PDB entry 9DRT | X-ray diffraction, 2.51 A resolution | chains B and D of the 6 polymer chains in the assembly

== Chain B ==
Protein: Phenylalanine--tRNA ligase beta subunit
Organism: Mycobacterium tuberculosis H37Rv
Notes: EC 6.1.1.20
Reference sequence: P9WFU1 (SYFB_MYCTU); residues 1-831 here = UniProt positions 1-831
Amino-acid sequence (835 residues; numbered -3 to 831; the number before each row is that of its first residue; numbers below 1 keep their minus sign (Gln-3 is residue -3)):
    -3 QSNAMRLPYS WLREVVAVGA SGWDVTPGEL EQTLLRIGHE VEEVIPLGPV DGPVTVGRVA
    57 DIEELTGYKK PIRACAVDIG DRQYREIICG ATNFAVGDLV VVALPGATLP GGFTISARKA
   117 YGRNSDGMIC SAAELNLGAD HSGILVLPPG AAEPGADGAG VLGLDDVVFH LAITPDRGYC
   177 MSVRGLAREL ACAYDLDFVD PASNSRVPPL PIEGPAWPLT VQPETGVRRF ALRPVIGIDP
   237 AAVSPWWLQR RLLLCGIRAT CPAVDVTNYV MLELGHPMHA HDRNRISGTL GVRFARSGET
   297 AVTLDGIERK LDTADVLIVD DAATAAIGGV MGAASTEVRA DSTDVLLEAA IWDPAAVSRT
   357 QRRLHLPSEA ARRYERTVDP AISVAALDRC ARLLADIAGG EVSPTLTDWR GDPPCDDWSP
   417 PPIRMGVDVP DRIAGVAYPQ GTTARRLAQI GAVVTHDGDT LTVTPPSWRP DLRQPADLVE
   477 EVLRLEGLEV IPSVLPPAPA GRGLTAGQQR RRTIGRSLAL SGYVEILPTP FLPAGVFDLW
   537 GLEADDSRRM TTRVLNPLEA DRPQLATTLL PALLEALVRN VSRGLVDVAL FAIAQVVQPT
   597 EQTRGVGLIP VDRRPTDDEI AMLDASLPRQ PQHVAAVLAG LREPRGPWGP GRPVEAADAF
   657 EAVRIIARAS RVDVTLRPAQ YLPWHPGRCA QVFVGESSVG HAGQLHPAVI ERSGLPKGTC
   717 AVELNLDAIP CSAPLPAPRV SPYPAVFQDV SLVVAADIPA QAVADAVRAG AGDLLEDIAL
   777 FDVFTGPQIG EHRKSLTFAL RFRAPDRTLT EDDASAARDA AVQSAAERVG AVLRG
Disordered / not traced: -3
Construct notes: expression tag (-3 to 0)
Metal / ion sites: Mg2+ site 1: Glu36 (shared with 1 residue of chain A); Mg2+ site 2: Glu476 (shared with 1 residue of chain A)
UniProt features mapped onto this chain:
  - binding site (Mg(2+)): Asp467, Asp473, Glu476, Glu477
From the paper describing this entry:
  - binding site for tRNA(Phe): Val260, Asn264, His275, Ala276, Leu300, Val334, Ser364
  - catalytic residues: Thr263, Asn264, Ser364 (proposed by the authors, not directly observed)
  - conformationally variable residues (side-chain flip): Arg254
  - specificity-determining residues: Gly325, Glu344 (proposed by the authors, not directly observed)

== Chain D ==
Protein: Phenylalanine--tRNA ligase alpha subunit
Organism: Mycobacterium tuberculosis H37Rv
Notes: EC 6.1.1.20
Reference sequence: P9WFU3 (SYFA_MYCTU); residues 1-341 here = UniProt positions 1-341
Amino-acid sequence (342 residues; numbered 0 to 341; the number before each row is that of its first residue; numbering starts at 0):
     0 AMLSPEALTT AVDAAQQAIA LADTLDVLAR VKTEHLGDRS PLALARQALA VLPKEQRAEA
    60 GKRVNAARNA AQRSYDERLA TLRAERDAAV LVAEGIDVTL PSTRVPAGAR HPIIMLAEHV
   120 ADTFIAMGWE LAEGPEVETE QFNFDALNFP ADHPARGEQD TFYIAPEDSR QLLRTHTSPV
   180 QIRTLLAREL PVYIISIGRT FRTDELDATH TPIFHQVEGL AVDRGLSMAH LRGTLDAFAR
   240 AEFGPSARTR IRPHFFPFTE PSAEVDVWFA NKIGGAAWVE WGGCGMVHPN VLRATGIDPD
   300 LYSGFAFGMG LERTLQFRNG IPDMRDMVEG DVRFSLPFGV GA
Disordered / not traced: 0, 272-275
Construct notes: expression tag (0)
Metal / ion sites: Mg2+ site 1: Glu259 (shared with 1 residue of chain E); Mg2+ site 2: Glu263 (shared with 1 residue of chain E)
Small-molecule neighbours: N-(2-anilinoethyl)methanesulfonamide (A1BA3): Phe213, Gln215, Glu217, Phe255, Phe257, Thr258, Gly282, Cys283, Ala305, Phe306, Gly307, Met308, Gly309
UniProt features mapped onto this chain:
  - binding site (Mg(2+)): Glu259
From the paper describing this entry:
  - binding site for tRNA(Phe): Gln46
  - binding site for N-(2-anilinoethyl)methanesulfonamide: Glu217, Phe255, Phe257, Thr258, Ala305
  - binding site for N-(2-anilinoethyl)methanesulfonamide: Gln158, Arg201 (from molecular simulation)

== How chain B and chain D interact ==
Contacting residue pairs - 68 pairs, chain B then chain D:
  Ala496(B) - Met126(D)  hydrophobic
  Gly497(B) - Ala125(D)  hydrogen bond (backbone-backbone)
  Gly497(B) - Met126(D)
  Gly499(B) - Ala125(D)
  Thr509(B) - Ala341(D)  hydrogen bond (side chain-backbone)
  Arg512(B) - Ala341(D)  hydrogen bond (side chain-backbone)
  Ser513(B) - Ala341(D)
  Arg648(B) - Arg103(D)
  Glu651(B) - Arg103(D)  salt bridge
  Ala652(B) - Ile95(D)  hydrophobic
  Ala653(B) - Ser101(D)
  Phe656(B) - Val97(D)  hydrophobic
  Phe656(B) - Ser101(D)
  Glu657(B) - Ser101(D)  hydrogen bond
  Glu657(B) - Thr102(D)  hydrogen bond
  Arg660(B) - Leu99(D)
  Arg660(B) - Ser101(D)  hydrogen bond
  Arg664(B) - Thr102(D)  hydrogen bond
  Arg664(B) - Ala106(D)
  Leu672(B) - Val97(D)
  Leu672(B) - Thr98(D)
  Arg673(B) - Val97(D)
  Pro674(B) - Val97(D)
  Gln676(B) - Leu90(D)
  His681(B) - Val89(D)
  His681(B) - Glu93(D)  salt bridge
  Pro682(B) - Val89(D)  hydrophobic
  Pro682(B) - Leu90(D)
  Gly683(B) - Leu90(D)
  Gly683(B) - Glu93(D)
  Gly683(B) - Gly94(D)
  Gly683(B) - Ile95(D)  hydrogen bond (backbone-backbone)
  Arg684(B) - Glu93(D)  hydrogen bond (side chain-backbone)
  Arg684(B) - Ile95(D)
  Cys685(B) - Val97(D)
  Ala686(B) - Val97(D)  hydrophobic
  His702(B) - Asp86(D)
  His702(B) - Val89(D)
  Pro703(B) - Val89(D)  hydrophobic
  Ala704(B) - Asp86(D)
  Glu707(B) - Leu24(D)
  Glu707(B) - Arg85(D)  salt bridge
  Leu731(B) - Arg317(D)
  Leu731(B) - Asn318(D)
  Pro732(B) - Asn318(D)  hydrogen bond (backbone-side chain)
  Pro732(B) - Pro336(D)
  Pro732(B) - Phe337(D)
  Ala733(B) - Asn318(D)
  Pro734(B) - Arg332(D)
  Pro734(B) - Phe333(D)
  Pro734(B) - Pro336(D)  hydrophobic
  Pro734(B) - Phe337(D)
  Arg735(B) - Pro321(D)
  Val736(B) - Asp325(D)  hydrogen bond (backbone-side chain)
  Val736(B) - Asp330(D)
  Val736(B) - Arg332(D)
  Val736(B) - Phe333(D)  hydrophobic
  Ser737(B) - Arg332(D)  hydrogen bond (backbone-side chain)
  Pro755(B) - Asp96(D)
  Pro755(B) - Thr98(D)
  Ala756(B) - Asp96(D)  hydrogen bond (backbone-side chain)
  Ala756(B) - Thr98(D)  hydrogen bond (backbone-side chain)
  Ala756(B) - Leu99(D)  hydrophobic
  Gln757(B) - Thr98(D)  hydrogen bond (backbone-side chain)
  Glu772(B) - Arg332(D)
  Leu776(B) - Leu99(D)  hydrophobic
  Lys790(B) - Asp96(D)  salt bridge
  Arg799(B) - Arg332(D)
Other interface residues (no listed pair), chain B (46 interface residues in all): Arg498, Glu639, Ile754, Val779
Other interface residues (no listed pair), chain D (33 interface residues in all): Arg82, Pro100, Gly319, Ile320, Val339

== Overview ==
The interface between chain B and chain D involves 46 residues on one side and 33 on the other; the contacts
include 15 hydrogen bonds and 4 salt bridges. Polar pairs include Glu651(B)-Arg103(D), His681(B)-Glu93(D) and
Glu707(B)-Arg85(D). From the paper: catalytic residues Thr263(B), Asn264(B) and Ser364(B); a binding site for
tRNA(Phe) at Val260(B), Asn264(B) and Gln46(D) among others.
Chain B is Phenylalanine--tRNA ligase beta subunit and chain D is Phenylalanine--tRNA ligase alpha subunit,
both from Mycobacterium tuberculosis H37Rv; the structure, Crystal structure of the complex of M. tuberculosis
PheRS with cognate precursor tRNA and fragment DDD00805735, was determined by X-ray diffraction (same
publication as 9DSX, 9DTF, 9DRS and 9DRV).
